PDB entry 3PXH | X-ray diffraction, 2.00 A resolution | chain A

Chain A:
Molecule: Receptor-type tyrosine-protein phosphatase F
Source organism: Mus musculus
Notes: EC 3.1.3.48; fragment: Ig domains 1 and 2
UniProtKB: A2A8L5 (PTPRF_MOUSE); residues 30-226 here = UniProt positions 30-226
Chain sequence (201 residues; row label = number of the first residue in the row):
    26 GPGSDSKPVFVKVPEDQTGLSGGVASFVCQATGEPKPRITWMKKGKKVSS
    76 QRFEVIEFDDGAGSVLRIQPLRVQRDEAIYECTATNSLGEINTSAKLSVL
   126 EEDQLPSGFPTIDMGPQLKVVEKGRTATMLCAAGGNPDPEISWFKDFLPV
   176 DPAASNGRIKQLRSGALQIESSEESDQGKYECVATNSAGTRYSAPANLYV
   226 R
Unresolved in the structure: 26-29
Construct notes: expression tag (26-29)
UniProt features mapped onto this chain:
  - binding site (heparin): Lys-68 to Arg-77
  - glycosylation: Asn-117 (N-linked (GlcNAc...) asparagine)
Disulfide bonds: Cys-54/Cys-107, Cys-156/Cys-207
What the authors report for this chain:
  - contacts within the chain: Arg-92/Glu-206 (salt bridge)
  - binding site for sulfate ion: Arg-77 (proposed by the authors, not directly observed)
  - binding site for sulfate ion: Arg-97, Arg-100

Summary:
Curated annotation (UniProt) lists 10 heparin-binding residues. From the paper: a binding site for sulfate ion
at Arg-77, Arg-97 and Arg-100; contacts within the chain involving Arg-92 and Glu-206.
Chain A is Receptor-type tyrosine-protein phosphatase F (Mus musculus); the structure, Tandem Ig domains of
tyrosine phosphatase LAR, was determined by X-ray diffraction, deposited together with 3PXJ.
